3ORS - chains B and E of the 8 polymer chains in the assembly; structure by X-ray diffraction, 1.45 A resolution.

[Chain B (and E)]
Molecule: N5-Carboxyaminoimidazole Ribonucleotide Mutase
From: Staphylococcus aureus subsp. aureus
Notes: EC 5.4.99.18; chain E of this document is another copy of the same molecule, construct and numbering; everything in this record applies to it too
Reference sequence: A6QFS3 (A6QFS3_STAAE); numbering as in UniProt (aligned over 1-160)
Chain sequence (163 residues; row label = number of the first residue in the row; numbers below 1 keep their minus sign (Ser-2 is residue -2)):
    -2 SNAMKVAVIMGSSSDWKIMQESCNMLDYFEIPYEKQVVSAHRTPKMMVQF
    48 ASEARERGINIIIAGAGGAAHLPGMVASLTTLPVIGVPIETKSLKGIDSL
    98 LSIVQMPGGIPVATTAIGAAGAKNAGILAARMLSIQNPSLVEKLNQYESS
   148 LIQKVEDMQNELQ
Not modelled in the structure: -2 to -1 (chain E: -2 to -1, 160)
Sequence notes: expression tag (-2 to 0)
What the authors report for this chain:
  - binding site for sulfate ion: Ser9, Ser11, Ser36, Ala37, Arg39, Gly64, Pro104 (proposed by the authors, not directly observed)
  - catalytic residues: His38
  - mutagenesis - H38F, H38N, H38W: abolished catalytic activity
  - specificity-determining residues: Arg39, Gly65
  - specificity-determining residues: His68 (proposed by the authors, not directly observed)

[How chain B and chain E interact]
Residue-residue contacts - 28 pairs, chain B then chain E:
  Met7(B) with Leu159(E), hydrophobic
  Gly8(B) with Met155(E)
  Ser9(B) with Met155(E)
  Ser10(B) with Met155(E), hydrogen bond; Glu158(E)
  Trp13(B) with Glu158(E); Leu159(E)
  Lys32(B) with Leu159(E), hydrogen bond (side chain-backbone)
  Gln33(B) with Gln156(E); Leu159(E)
  Val34(B) with Val152(E), hydrophobic; Met155(E); Gln156(E), hydrogen bond (backbone-side chain); Leu159(E), hydrophobic
  Ser36(B) with Val152(E)
  Arg39(B) with Leu148(E); Ile149(E); Lys151(E); Val152(E); Met155(E)
  Thr40(B) with Val152(E)
  Met43(B) with Gln156(E)
  Lys89(B) with Glu87(E)
  Ser90(B) with Glu87(E), hydrogen bond; Lys92(E); Ile114(E)
  Leu91(B) with Lys92(E); Ile94(E), hydrophobic
Also at the interface, not in a pair above, chain B (16 interface residues in all): Lys92

[Summary]
Chain B and chain E form an interface of 16 and 12 residues respectively; the contacts include 4 hydrogen
bonds. Polar contacts include Ser10(B)-Met155(E), Lys32(B)-Leu159(E) and Val34(B)-Gln156(E). From the paper:
the catalytic residue His38(B); H38F, H38N and H38W of chain B abolish catalytic activity.
Chain B and chain E are both N5-Carboxyaminoimidazole Ribonucleotide Mutase (Staphylococcus aureus subsp.
aureus); the structure, Crystal Structure of N5-Carboxyaminoimidazole Ribonucleotide Mutase from
Staphylococcus aureus, was determined by X-ray diffraction, deposited together with 3ORQ and 3ORR.
